8DUL - chains B and A of the 8 polymer chains in the assembly; structure by electron microscopy, 4.17 A resolution (low resolution: residue-level contacts below are approximate; hydrogen-bond / salt-bridge calls are withheld).

[Chain B]
Protein: Spike glycoprotein E2
Source organism: Western equine encephalitis virus
Reference sequence: P13897 (POLS_WEEV); residues 14-421 here correspond to UniProt positions 330-737 (UniProt number = residue number + 316)
Amino-acid sequence (408 residues; row label = number of the first residue in the row):
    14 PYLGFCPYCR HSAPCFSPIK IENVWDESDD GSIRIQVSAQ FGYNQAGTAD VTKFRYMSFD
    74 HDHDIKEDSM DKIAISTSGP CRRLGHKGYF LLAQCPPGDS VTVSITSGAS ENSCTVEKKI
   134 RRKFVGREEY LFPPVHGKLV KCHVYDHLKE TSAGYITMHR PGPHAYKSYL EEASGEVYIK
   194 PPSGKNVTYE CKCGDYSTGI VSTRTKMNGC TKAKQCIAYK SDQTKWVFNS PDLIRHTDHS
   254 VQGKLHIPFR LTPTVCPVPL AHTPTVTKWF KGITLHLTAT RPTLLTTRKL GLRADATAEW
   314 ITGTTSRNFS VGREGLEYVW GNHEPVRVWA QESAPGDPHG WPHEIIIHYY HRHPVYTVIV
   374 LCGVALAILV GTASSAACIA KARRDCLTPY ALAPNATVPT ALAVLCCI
Unresolved in the structure: 343-421
Cystine bridges: Cys19-Cys127, Cys22-Cys28, Cys94-Cys108, Cys155-Cys269, Cys204-Cys229, Cys206-Cys223
Glycans and other covalent adducts: N-acetylglucosamine (NAG) linked to Asn199, Asn321
Curated features (UniProtKB/Swiss-Prot):
  - region: Lys394 to Asp398 (Interaction with the capsid protein), Thr401 to Ile421 (Transient transmembrane before p62-6K protein processing)
  - lipidation (S-palmitoyl cysteine): Cys399, Cys419, Cys420
  - glycosylation (N-linked (GlcNAc...) asparagine): Asn199, Asn321

[Chain A]
Protein: Spike glycoprotein E1
Source organism: Western equine encephalitis virus
Reference sequence: P13897 (POLS_WEEV); residues -59 to 429 here correspond to UniProt positions 738-1226 (UniProt number = residue number + 797)
Amino-acid sequence (489 residues; row label = number of the first residue in the row; numbers below 1 keep their minus sign (Arg-59 is residue -59)):
   -59 RPTNAETFGE TLNHLWFNNQ PFLWAQLCIP LAALVILFRC FSCCMPFLLV AGVCLGKVDA
     1 FEHATTVPNV PGIPYKALVE RAGYAPLNLE ITVVSSELTP STNKEYVTCR FHTVIPSPQV
    61 KCCGSLECKA SSKADYTCRV FGGVYPFMWG GAQCFCDSEN TQLSEAYVEF APDCTIDHAV
   121 ALKVHTAALK VGLRIVYGNT TAHLDTFVNG VTPGSSRDLK VIAGPISAAF SPFDHKVVIR
   181 KGLVYNYDFP EYGAMKPGAF GDIQASSLDA TDIVARTDIR LLKPSVKNIH VPYTQAVSGY
   241 EMWKNNSGRP LQETAPFGCK IEVEPLRASN CAYGHIPISI DIPDAAFVRS SESPTILEVS
   301 CTVADCIYSA DFGGSLTLQY KADREGHCPV HSHSTTAVLK EATTHVTAVG SITLHFSTSS
   361 PQANFIVSLC GKKTTCNAEC KPPADHIIGE PHKVDQEFQA AVSKTSWNWL LALFGGASSL
   421 IVVGLIVLV
Unresolved in the structure: -59 to 41, 125-170, 269-429
Cystine bridges: Cys49-Cys114, Cys62-Cys94, Cys63-Cys96, Cys68-Cys78
Glycans and other covalent adducts: N-acetylglucosamine (NAG) linked to Asn245
Curated features (UniProtKB/Swiss-Prot):
  - region: Val84 to Thr101 (E1 fusion peptide loop)
  - site (Cleavage): Ala-55, Glu-54, Ala0, Phe1
  - glycosylation (N-linked (GlcNAc...) asparagine): Asn139, Asn245, Asn270

[Interface between chain B and chain A]
Pairs across the interface (74):
  Leu16(B) with Trp89(A)
  Phe18(B) with Asn228(A)
  Phe29(B) with Met88(A); Trp89(A)
  Asn36(B) with His52(A)
  Trp38(B) with His52(A); Pro112(A)
  Glu40(B) with Asp113(A)
  Phe72(B) with Trp89(A)
  Asp73(B) with Trp89(A)
  His156(B) with Ile116(A)
  Ala166(B) with Pro112(A)
  Pro176(B) with Gln93(A)
  His177(B) with Met88(A); Gln93(A)
  Ala178(B) with Gly90(A); Ala92(A); Gln93(A)
  Tyr179(B) with Trp89(A); Gly90(A)
  Lys180(B) with Gly90(A); Ala92(A)
  Glu203(B) with Phe95(A)
  Cys204(B) with Phe95(A)
  Lys205(B) with Cys63(A); Phe95(A); Cys96(A)
  Lys225(B) with Asp97(A)
  Lys227(B) with Tyr85(A)
  Gln228(B) with Phe95(A)
  Ile230(B) with Ala92(A); Gln93(A); Cys94(A); Phe95(A)
  Asn242(B) with Ile55(A); Pro56(A); Ser57(A)
  Ser243(B) with Ile55(A); Ser57(A)
  Pro244(B) with Ile55(A); Pro58(A); Val231(A)
  Asp245(B) with Met88(A)
  Leu246(B) with Ser57(A); Pro58(A); Met88(A)
  Ile247(B) with Pro58(A); Gln59(A); Met88(A)
  Arg248(B) with Pro56(A); Ser57(A); Gln59(A)
  Leu264(B) with Ile116(A)
  Thr299(B) with Arg249(A); Glu253(A)
  Thr300(B) with Arg249(A)
  Arg301(B) with Gln252(A); Glu253(A); Ala255(A); Gly258(A); Cys259(A)
  Leu303(B) with Phe257(A); Gly258(A)
  Gly304(B) with Pro256(A); Phe257(A)
  Leu305(B) with Pro256(A); Phe257(A)
  Ala307(B) with Thr254(A); Pro256(A)
  Ala309(B) with Arg249(A)
  Thr310(B) with Arg249(A)
  Ala311(B) with Arg249(A)
  Glu330(B) with Glu253(A)
  Val332(B) with Glu253(A)
Other interface residues (no listed pair), chain B (50 interface residues in all): Asp39, Lys131, Cys229, His252, Ile260, Arg263, Lys302, Arg306
Other interface residues (no listed pair), chain A (40 interface residues in all): Arg50, Val54, Phe87, Ala111, Thr115, Val226, Ile229, His230, Lys260

[In short]
50 residues of chain B and 40 residues of chain A are in contact. Covalently linked N-acetylglucosamine: at
Asn199(B) and Asn321(B). Covalently linked N-acetylglucosamine: at Asn245(A).
Chain B is Spike glycoprotein E2 and chain A is Spike glycoprotein E1, both from Western equine encephalitis
virus; the structure, Cryo-EM Structure of Antibody SKT05 in complex with Western Equine Encephalitis Virus
spike (local refinement from ..., was determined by electron microscopy (same publication as 8DEE, 8DEF, 8DEQ,
8DUN, 8DWO, 8EEU and 8EEV).
